PDB entry 3KIH | X-ray diffraction, 2.49 A resolution | chains A and E of the 5 polymer chains in the assembly

# Chain A (and E)
Molecule: 5-bladed beta-propeller lectin
Organism: synthetic construct
Notes: chain E of this document is another copy of the same molecule, construct and numbering; everything in this record applies to it too
Chain sequence (97 residues; numbered 1 to 97; the number before each row is that of its first residue):
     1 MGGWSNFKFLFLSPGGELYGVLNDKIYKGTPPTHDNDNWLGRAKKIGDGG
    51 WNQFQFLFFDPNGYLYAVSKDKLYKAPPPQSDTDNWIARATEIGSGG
Unresolved in the structure: 1-2, 35-36, 95-97
Ligand contacts: GDL (2-(acetylamido)-2-deoxy-D-glucono-1,5-lactone): Ile46, Gly47, Asp48, Gly49, Gly50, Trp51, Gln53, Phe54, Asp82, Thr83, Asp84, Asn85, Trp86, Ile87
From the paper describing this entry:
  - contacts within the chain: Lys25-Asp48, Lys45-Asp48 (salt bridge)

# How chain A and chain E interact
Contacting residue pairs (4):
  Trp4(A) - Gly94(E)  hydrogen bond (side chain-backbone)
  Pro32(A) - Ile93(E)
  Thr33(A) - Ile93(E)
  His34(A) - Ile93(E)
Also at the interface, not in a pair above, chain A (5 interface residues in all): Asp37
Also at the interface, not in a pair above, chain E (4 interface residues in all): Thr91, Glu92

# Summary
5 residues of chain A face 4 of chain E across their interface, with 1 hydrogen bond. Its one hydrogen-bonded
contact is Trp4(A)-Gly94(E). Ligands of chain A: compound GDL. The paper reports contacts within the chain
involving Lys25(A), Asp48(A) and Lys45(A).
Both chains are 5-bladed beta-propeller lectin (synthetic construct). Entry 3KIH (The crystal structures of
two fragments truncated from 5-bladed beta-propeller lectin, tachylectin-2 (Lib2-D2-15)) was determined by
X-ray diffraction (same publication as 3KIF).
